5VZD - chains A and P of the 4 polymer chains in the assembly; structure by X-ray diffraction, 1.60 A resolution.

[Chain A]
Name: DNA-directed DNA/RNA polymerase mu
Organism: Homo sapiens
Notes: EC 2.7.7.7
UniProtKB: Q9NP87 (DPOLM_HUMAN); numbering as in UniProt; present here: 134-397, 410-494
Sequence (354 residues; numbered 129 to 494; 12 numbers in that range are skipped by the numbering (no residue carries them; nothing is unmodelled there); the number before each row is that of its first residue):
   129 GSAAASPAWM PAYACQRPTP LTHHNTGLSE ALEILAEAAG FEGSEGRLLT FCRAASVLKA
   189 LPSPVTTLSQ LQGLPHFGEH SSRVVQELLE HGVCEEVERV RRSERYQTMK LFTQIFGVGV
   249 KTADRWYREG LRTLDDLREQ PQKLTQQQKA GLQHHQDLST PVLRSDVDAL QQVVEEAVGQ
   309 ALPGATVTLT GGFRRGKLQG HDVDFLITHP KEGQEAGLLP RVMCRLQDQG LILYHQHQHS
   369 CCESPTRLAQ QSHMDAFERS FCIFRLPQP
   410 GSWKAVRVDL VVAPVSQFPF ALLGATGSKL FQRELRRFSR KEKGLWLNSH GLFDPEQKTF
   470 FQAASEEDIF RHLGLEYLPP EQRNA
Unresolved in the structure: 129-137, 366-383
Construct notes: expression tag (129-133); linker (410); engineered mutation Ala-434 (Trp in Q9NP87)
Bound ions: Na+: Thr-241, Ile-243, Val-246 (shared with DT3(P) of chain P); Mg2+ site 1: Asp-330, Asp-332, Asp-418 (together with 2KH) (shared with DA4(P) of chain P); Mg2+ site 2: Asp-330, Asp-332 (together with 2KH)
Small-molecule neighbours: 2KH (5'-O-[(S)-hydroxy{[(S)-hydroxy(phosphonooxy)phosphoryl]amino}phosphoryl]uridine): Gly-319, Gly-320, Arg-323, Lys-325, Gln-327, Gly-328, His-329, Asp-330, Asp-332, Asp-418, Gly-433, Ala-434, Thr-435, Gly-436, Ser-437, Lys-438, Gln-441
From the paper describing this entry:
  - binding site for 2KH: Gly-433
  - mutagenesis - H329A (27-fold): decreased catalytic activity
  - mutagenesis - G433A (Kd 29 uM): unchanged binding to UTP
  - mutagenesis - G433A, G433S: unchanged catalytic activity

[Chain P]
Molecule: 4-nt DNA strand
Sequence (4 nucleotides; numbered 1 to 4; the number before each row is that of its first residue):
     1 CGTA
Bound ions: Na+: DT3 (shared with Thr-241(A), Ile-243(A), Val-246(A) of chain A); Mg2+: DA4 (together with 2KH) (shared with Asp-330(A), Asp-332(A), Asp-418(A) of chain A)

[How chain A and chain P interact]
Residue-residue contacts (21; chain A residue first):
  Ile-243(A) / DT3(P)  phosphate contact
  Phe-244(A) / DT3(P)  phosphate contact
  Gly-245(A) / DG2(P)  phosphate contact
  Gly-245(A) / DT3(P)  hydrogen bond to the phosphate
  Val-246(A) / DG2(P)  hydrogen bond to the phosphate
  Val-246(A) / DT3(P)  hydrogen bond to the phosphate
  Gly-247(A) / DG2(P)  hydrogen bond to the phosphate
  Gly-247(A) / DT3(P)  phosphate contact
  Lys-249(A) / DC1(P)  phosphate contact
  Lys-249(A) / DG2(P)  phosphate contact
  Thr-250(A) / DC1(P)  hydrogen bond to the phosphate
  Thr-250(A) / DG2(P)  hydrogen bond to the phosphate
  Gln-275(A) / DG2(P)  sugar contact
  His-329(A) / DA4(P)  salt bridge to the phosphate
  Asp-332(A) / DA4(P)  phosphate contact
  Arg-387(A) / DT3(P)  hydrogen bond to the base
  Phe-389(A) / DT3(P)  sugar contact
  Phe-389(A) / DA4(P)  sugar contact
  Arg-416(A) / DT3(P)  phosphate contact
  Arg-416(A) / DA4(P)  salt bridge to the phosphate
  Asp-418(A) / DA4(P)  phosphate contact
Also at the interface, not in a pair above, chain A (16 interface residues in all): Val-248, Asp-330

[Overview]
16 residues of chain A face 4 of chain P across their interface; the contacts include 7 hydrogen bonds and 2
salt bridges. Polar pairs include Arg-387(A)/DT3(P), Gly-245(A)/DT3(P) and Val-246(A)/DG2(P). The paper
reports a binding site for 2KH at Gly-433(A); H329A of chain A reduces catalytic activity; 3 substitutions
were tested in all.
Chain A is DNA-directed DNA/RNA polymerase mu (Homo sapiens) and chain P is a 4-nt DNA strand; the structure,
Pre-catalytic ternary complex of human Polymerase Mu (W434A) mutant with incoming nonhydrolyzable UMPNPP, was
determined by X-ray diffraction together with 5TWP, 5TWQ, 5TWR, 5TWS, 5VZ7, 5VZ8 and 9 further entries from
the same study.
